PDB entry 3IX4 | X-ray diffraction, 1.80 A resolution | chains A and C

== Chain A (and C) ==
Molecule: Transcriptional activator protein lasR
Source organism: Pseudomonas aeruginosa
Notes: chain C of this document is another copy of the same molecule, construct and numbering; everything in this record applies to it too
UniProt: P25084 (LASR_PSEAE); residues 1-173 here = UniProt positions 1-173
Sequence (173 residues; row label = number of the first residue in the row):
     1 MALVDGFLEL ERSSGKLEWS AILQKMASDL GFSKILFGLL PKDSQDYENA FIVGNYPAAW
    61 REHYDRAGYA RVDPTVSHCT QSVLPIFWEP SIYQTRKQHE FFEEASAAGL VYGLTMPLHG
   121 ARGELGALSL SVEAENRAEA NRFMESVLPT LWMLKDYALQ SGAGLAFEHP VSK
Unresolved in the structure: 1-5, 169-173 (chain C: 169-173)
Ligand contacts: TX1 (2,4-dibromo-6-({[(2-nitrophenyl)carbonyl]amino}methyl)phenyl 2-chlorobenzoate): Leu-36, Gly-38, Leu-39, Leu-40, Tyr-47, Ala-50, Ile-52, Tyr-56, Trp-60, Arg-61, Tyr-64, Asp-73, Thr-75, Val-76, Cys-79, Trp-88, Tyr-93, Phe-101, Ala-105, Leu-110, Thr-115, Leu-125, Gly-126, Ala-127, Ser-129
What the authors report for this chain:
  - binding site for TX1: Tyr-47, Tyr-56, Trp-60, Tyr-64, Asp-73, Trp-88, Phe-101, Ser-129
  - conformationally variable residues (side-chain flip): Tyr-47, Arg-61, Tyr-64
  - contacts within the chain: Trp-60/Phe-101 (hydrophobic contact), Trp-60/Ala-108 (hydrophobic contact), Trp-60/Leu-110 (hydrophobic contact)

== How chain A and chain C interact ==
Contacting residue pairs (50):
  Phe-7(A) with Leu-84(C), hydrophobic
  Thr-80(A) with Ala-121(C)
  Gln-81(A) with Ala-121(C); Arg-122(C), hydrogen bond (backbone-side chain); Gln-160(C), hydrogen bond (backbone-side chain)
  Ser-82(A) with Ala-121(C); Gln-160(C)
  Val-83(A) with His-119(C); Asp-156(C); Leu-159(C), hydrophobic; Gln-160(C), hydrogen bond (backbone-side chain)
  Leu-84(A) with Asp-156(C); Tyr-157(C), hydrophobic; Gln-160(C)
  Phe-87(A) with Met-1(C), hydrophobic
  His-119(A) with Val-83(C); His-119(C); Ala-121(C)
  Ala-121(A) with Thr-80(C); Gln-81(C); Ser-82(C); His-119(C)
  Arg-122(A) with Thr-80(C), hydrogen bond (side chain-backbone); Gln-81(C)
  Glu-145(A) with Met-1(C); Ala-2(C), hydrogen bond (side chain-backbone); Leu-3(C), hydrogen bond (side chain-backbone)
  Leu-148(A) with Met-1(C), hydrophobic; Leu-3(C), hydrophobic
  Pro-149(A) with Leu-3(C); Pro-149(C), hydrophobic; Met-153(C), hydrophobic
  Trp-152(A) with Trp-152(C); Met-153(C), hydrophobic; Asp-156(C), hydrogen bond; Tyr-157(C), hydrophobic
  Met-153(A) with Pro-149(C), hydrophobic; Trp-152(C), hydrophobic
  Lys-155(A) with Asp-156(C), salt bridge
  Asp-156(A) with Val-83(C); Leu-84(C); Trp-152(C), hydrogen bond; Lys-155(C), salt bridge
  Tyr-157(A) with Leu-84(C), hydrophobic; Trp-152(C)
  Leu-159(A) with Val-83(C), hydrophobic
  Gln-160(A) with Gln-81(C), hydrogen bond (side chain-backbone); Ser-82(C); Val-83(C), hydrogen bond (side chain-backbone); Leu-84(C)
Other interface residues (no listed pair), chain A (24 interface residues in all): Lys-42, Asp-43, Cys-79, Gly-120
Other interface residues (no listed pair), chain C (23 interface residues in all): Val-4, Lys-42, Cys-79, Gly-120

== Overview ==
24 residues of chain A face 23 of chain C across their interface, with 10 hydrogen bonds and 2 salt bridges.
Polar contacts include Lys-155(A)/Asp-156(C), Gln-81(A)/Arg-122(C) and Gln-81(A)/Gln-160(C). Ligands of chain
A: compound TX1. The paper reports a binding site for TX1 at Tyr-47(A), Tyr-56(A) and Trp-60(A) among others;
conformational variability at Tyr-47(A), Arg-61(A) and Tyr-64(A).
Chain A and chain C are both Transcriptional activator protein lasR (Pseudomonas aeruginosa); the structure,
LasR-TP1 complex, was determined by X-ray diffraction, deposited together with 3JPU and 3IX8.
